Entry 8DR4 (electron microscopy, 2.45 A resolution); this record covers chains A and L of the 12 polymer chains in the assembly.

Chain A:
Protein: Replication factor C subunit 1
Organism: Saccharomyces cerevisiae
UniProt: P38630 (RFC1_YEAST); residue numbers follow UniProt; this construct covers 1-861
Amino-acid sequence (918 residues; row label = number of the first residue in the row):
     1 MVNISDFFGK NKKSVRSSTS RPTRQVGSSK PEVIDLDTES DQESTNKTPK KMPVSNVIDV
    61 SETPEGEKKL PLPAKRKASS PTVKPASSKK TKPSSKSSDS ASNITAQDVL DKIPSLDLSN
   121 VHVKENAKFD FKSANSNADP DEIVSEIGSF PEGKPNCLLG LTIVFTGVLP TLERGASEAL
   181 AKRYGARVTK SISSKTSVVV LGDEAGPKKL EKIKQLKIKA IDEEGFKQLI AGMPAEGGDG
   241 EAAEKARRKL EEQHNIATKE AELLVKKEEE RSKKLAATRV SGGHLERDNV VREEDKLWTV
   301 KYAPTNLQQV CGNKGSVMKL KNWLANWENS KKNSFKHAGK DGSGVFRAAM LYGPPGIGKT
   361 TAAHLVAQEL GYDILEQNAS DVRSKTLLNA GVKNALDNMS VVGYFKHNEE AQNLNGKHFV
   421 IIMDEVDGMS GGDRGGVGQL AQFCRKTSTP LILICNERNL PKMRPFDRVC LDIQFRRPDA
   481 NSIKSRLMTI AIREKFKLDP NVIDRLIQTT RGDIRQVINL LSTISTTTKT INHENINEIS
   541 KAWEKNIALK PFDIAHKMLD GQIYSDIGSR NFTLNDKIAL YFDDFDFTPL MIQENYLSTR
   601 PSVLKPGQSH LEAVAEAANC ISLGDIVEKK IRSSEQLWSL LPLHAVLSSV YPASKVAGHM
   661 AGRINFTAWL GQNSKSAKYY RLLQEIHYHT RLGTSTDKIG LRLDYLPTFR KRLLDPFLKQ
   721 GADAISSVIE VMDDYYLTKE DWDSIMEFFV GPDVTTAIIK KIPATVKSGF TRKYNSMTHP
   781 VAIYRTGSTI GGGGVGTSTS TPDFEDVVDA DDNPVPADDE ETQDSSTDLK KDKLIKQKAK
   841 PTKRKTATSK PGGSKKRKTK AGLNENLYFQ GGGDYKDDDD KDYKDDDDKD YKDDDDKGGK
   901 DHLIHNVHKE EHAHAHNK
Disordered / not traced: 1-289, 787-918
Sequence notes: expression tag (862-918)
UniProt features mapped onto this chain:
  - motif (Nuclear localization signal): Lys-830 to Leu-834, Lys-855 to Lys-860
  - binding site (ATP): Thr-299, Cys-311, Gly-353 to Thr-361, Asn-456
  - modified residue: Thr-38 (Phosphothreonine), Ser-40 (Phosphoserine), Thr-63 (Phosphothreonine)
  - mutagenesis: Asp-427 (D427H: In cs mutant CDC44-2; causes cell cycle arrest), Gly-436 (G436R: In cs mutant CDC44-3/4; causes cell cycle arrest), Gly-512 (G512A: In cs mutant CDC44-9; no effect), Asp-513 (D513N: In cs mutants CDC44-1/5/8 and CDC44-9; causes cell cycle arrest)
Ion coordination: Mg2+: Thr-360 (together with ATP-gamma-S)
Small-molecule neighbours: ATP-gamma-S (AGS; phosphothiophosphoric acid-adenylate ester): Thr-299, Tyr-302, Ala-303, Pro-304, Gln-309, Val-310, Cys-311, Pro-354, Pro-355, Gly-356, Ile-357, Gly-358, Lys-359, Thr-360, Thr-361, Asn-456, Arg-486, Ile-514, Arg-515, Ile-518

Chain L:
Molecule: 13-nt DNA strand
Sequence (13 nucleotides; row label = number of the first residue in the row):
     1 CCCCCCCCCC TTT

Chain A / chain L interface:
Contacting residue pairs (11):
  Asn-459(A) / DT12(L)  hydrogen bond to the base
  Gln-474(A) / DC9(L)  sugar contact
  Arg-476(A) / DC9(L)  sugar contact
  Arg-477(A) / DC9(L)  salt bridge to the phosphate
  Lys-550(A) / DT12(L)  base contact
  Pro-551(A) / DT12(L)  base contact
  Phe-552(A) / DT11(L)  stacking on the base
  Phe-552(A) / DT12(L)  base contact
  Phe-587(A) / DT13(L)  base contact
  Phe-666(A) / DT12(L)  phosphate contact
  Phe-666(A) / DT13(L)  base contact
Other interface residues (no listed pair), chain A (15 interface residues in all): Pro-354, Pro-461, Arg-511, Arg-663, Ile-664, Leu-670
Other interface residues (no listed pair), chain L (5 interface residues in all): DC8

Overview:
15 residues of chain A and 5 residues of chain L are in contact; the contacts include 1 hydrogen bond, 1 salt
bridge and 1 aromatic stacking contact. Polar pairs include Asn-459(A)/DT12(L) and Arg-477(A)/DC9(L). Ligands
of chain A: ATP-gamma-S.
Chain A is Replication factor C subunit 1 (Saccharomyces cerevisiae) and chain L is a 13-nt DNA strand; the
structure, Open state of RFC:PCNA bound to a 3' ss/dsDNA junction (DNA2) without NTD, was determined by
electron microscopy together with 8DQW, 8DQX, 8DQZ, 8DR0, 8DR1, 8DR3 and 3 further entries from the same
study.
